7CRN - chains A and C; structure by X-ray diffraction, 2.26 A resolution.

# Chain A (and C)
Name: Non-ribosomal peptide synthetase 4
From: Streptomyces abietis
Notes: chain C of this document is another copy of the same molecule, construct and numbering; everything in this record applies to it too
UniProt: A0A1J0R317 (A0A1J0R317_STRSQ); residues 4-278 here correspond to UniProt positions 3634-3908 (UniProt number = residue number + 3630)
Chain sequence (278 residues; numbered 1 to 278; the number before each row is that of its first residue):
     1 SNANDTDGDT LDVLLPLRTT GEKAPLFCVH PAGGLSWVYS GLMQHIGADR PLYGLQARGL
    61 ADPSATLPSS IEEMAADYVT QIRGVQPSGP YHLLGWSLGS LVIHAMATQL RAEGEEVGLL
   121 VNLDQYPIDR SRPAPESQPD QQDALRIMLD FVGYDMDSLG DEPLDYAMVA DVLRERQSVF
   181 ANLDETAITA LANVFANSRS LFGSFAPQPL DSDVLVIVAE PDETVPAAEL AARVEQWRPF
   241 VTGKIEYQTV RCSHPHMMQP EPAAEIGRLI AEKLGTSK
Unresolved in the structure: 1-7, 159-162, 276-278 (chain C: 1-7, 158-162, 276-278)
Construct notes: expression tag (1-3); conflict Ala-206 (Asp3836 in A0A1J0R317)

# Interface between chain A and chain C
Pairs across the interface (29; chain A residue first):
  Ser-69(A) / Pro-135(C)
  Pro-133(A) / Ser-204(C)
  Pro-135(A) / Ser-69(C)
  Gln-138(A) / Ser-200(C)
  Gln-141(A) / Thr-189(C)  hydrogen bond (side chain-backbone)
  Gln-141(A) / Ala-192(C)
  Gln-141(A) / Asn-193(C)
  Leu-164(A) / Thr-189(C)
  Asp-165(A) / Glu-185(C)
  Asp-165(A) / Thr-189(C)
  Tyr-166(A) / Thr-189(C)  hydrogen bond (backbone-side chain)
  Ala-167(A) / Glu-185(C)
  Glu-185(A) / Asp-165(C)
  Glu-185(A) / Ala-167(C)
  Thr-189(A) / Gln-141(C)  hydrogen bond (backbone-side chain)
  Thr-189(A) / Leu-164(C)
  Thr-189(A) / Asp-165(C)
  Thr-189(A) / Tyr-166(C)  hydrogen bond (side chain-backbone)
  Ala-192(A) / Gln-141(C)
  Asn-193(A) / Gln-141(C)
  Phe-195(A) / Ala-196(C)  hydrophobic
  Ala-196(A) / Phe-195(C)  hydrophobic
  Ala-196(A) / Ala-196(C)  hydrophobic
  Asn-197(A) / Arg-199(C)  hydrogen bond
  Arg-199(A) / Asn-197(C)  hydrogen bond
  Arg-199(A) / Ser-200(C)  hydrogen bond
  Ser-200(A) / Gln-138(C)
  Ser-200(A) / Arg-199(C)  hydrogen bond
  Ser-204(A) / Pro-133(C)
Interface residues without a listed pair, chain A (23 interface residues in all): Arg-130, Gln-142, Leu-145, Thr-186
Interface residues without a listed pair, chain C (23 interface residues in all): Arg-130, Gln-142, Leu-145, Thr-186

# Overview
Chain A and chain C each contribute 23 residues to their interface; the contacts include 8 hydrogen bonds.
Among the polar pairs are Gln-141(A)/Thr-189(C), Tyr-166(A)/Thr-189(C) and Asn-197(A)/Arg-199(C).
Both chains are Non-ribosomal peptide synthetase 4 (Streptomyces abietis). Entry 7CRN (The Functional
Characterization and Crystal Structure of the Bifunctional Thioesterase Catalyzing Epimerization and
Cyclization) was determined by X-ray diffraction, deposited together with 7DXO.
